Entry 5VYW (X-ray diffraction, 3.10 A resolution); this record covers chains B and C of the 4 polymer chains in the assembly.

Chain B (and C):
Name: Pyruvate carboxylase
Organism: Lactococcus lactis
Notes: EC 6.4.1.1; chain C of this document is another copy of the same molecule, construct and numbering; everything in this record applies to it too
UniProt: A0A089XIW4 (A0A089XIW4_9LACT); residue numbers follow UniProt; this construct covers 1-1137
Chain sequence (1143 residues; each row starts with the number of its first residue; numbers below 1 keep their minus sign (Val-5 is residue -5)):
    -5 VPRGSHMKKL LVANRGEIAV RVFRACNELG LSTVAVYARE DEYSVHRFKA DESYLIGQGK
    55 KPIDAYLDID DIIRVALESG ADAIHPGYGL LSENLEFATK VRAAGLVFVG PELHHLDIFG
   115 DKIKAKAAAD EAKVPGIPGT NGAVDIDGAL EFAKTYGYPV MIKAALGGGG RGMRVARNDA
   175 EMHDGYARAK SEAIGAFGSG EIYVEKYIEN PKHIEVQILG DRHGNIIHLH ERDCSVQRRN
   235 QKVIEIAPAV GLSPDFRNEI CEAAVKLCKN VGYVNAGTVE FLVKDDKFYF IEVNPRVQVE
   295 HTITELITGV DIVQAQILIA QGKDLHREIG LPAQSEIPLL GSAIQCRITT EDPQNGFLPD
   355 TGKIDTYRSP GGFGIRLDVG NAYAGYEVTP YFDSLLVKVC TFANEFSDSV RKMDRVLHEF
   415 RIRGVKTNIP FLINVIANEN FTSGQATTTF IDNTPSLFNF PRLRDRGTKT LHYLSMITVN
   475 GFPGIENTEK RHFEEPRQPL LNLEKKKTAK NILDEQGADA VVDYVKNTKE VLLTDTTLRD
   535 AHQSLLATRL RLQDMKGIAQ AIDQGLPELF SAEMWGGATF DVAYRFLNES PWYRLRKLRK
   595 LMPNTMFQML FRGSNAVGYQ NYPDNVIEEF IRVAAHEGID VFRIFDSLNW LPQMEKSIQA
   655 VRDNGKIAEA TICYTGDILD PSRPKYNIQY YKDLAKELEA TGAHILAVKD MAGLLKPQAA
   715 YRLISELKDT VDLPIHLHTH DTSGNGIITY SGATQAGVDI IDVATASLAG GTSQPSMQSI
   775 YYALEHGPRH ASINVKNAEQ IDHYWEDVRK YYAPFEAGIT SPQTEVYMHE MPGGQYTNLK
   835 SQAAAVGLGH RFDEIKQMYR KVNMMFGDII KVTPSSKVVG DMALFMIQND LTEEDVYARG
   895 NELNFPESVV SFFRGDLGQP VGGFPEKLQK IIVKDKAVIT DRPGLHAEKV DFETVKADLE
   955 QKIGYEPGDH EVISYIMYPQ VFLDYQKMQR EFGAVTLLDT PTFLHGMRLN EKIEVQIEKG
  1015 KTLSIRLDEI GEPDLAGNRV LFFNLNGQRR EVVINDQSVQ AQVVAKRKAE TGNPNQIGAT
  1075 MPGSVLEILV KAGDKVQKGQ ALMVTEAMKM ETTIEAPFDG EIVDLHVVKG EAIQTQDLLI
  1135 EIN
Disordered / not traced: -5 to 0, 131-203, 1053-1137 (chain C: -5 to 0, 130-203, 1053-1137)
Differences from the reference sequence: expression tag (-5 to 0); conflict Ala1055 (Thr in A0A089XIW4)
Bound ions: Mn2+: Asp534, His732, His734
What the authors report for this chain:
  - self-association interface (contacts with another copy of this molecule); pairs are residue here / residue on that copy: Phe1036-Phe1036 (hydrophobic contact), Tyr37
  - mutagenesis - E36K/Y37S/K1006T/S1018I: decreased catalytic activity
  - mutagenesis - E36K/Y37S/K1006T/S1018I: increased catalytic activity on acetyl-CoA
  - mutagenesis - Y715T, G746A: unchanged catalytic activity

Chain B / chain C interface:
Contacting residue pairs (103):
  Arg18(B) with Pro364(C); Gly365(C), hydrogen bond (side chain-backbone); Gly366(C); Arg409(C); Glu413(C), salt bridge
  Asn21(B) with Arg405(C), hydrogen bond (backbone-side chain); Arg409(C)
  Glu22(B) with Arg405(C), hydrogen bond (backbone-side chain); Lys406(C), salt bridge; Arg409(C), salt bridge
  Gly24(B) with Arg405(C)
  Arg33(B) with Glu1008(C), salt bridge
  Tyr37(B) with Lys1006(C); Arg1020(C), hydrogen bond; Asn1038(C); Gly1041(C)
  Arg41(B) with Glu1008(C), salt bridge; Thr1016(C); Ser1018(C), hydrogen bond
  Phe42(B) with Asn1040(C)
  Lys43(B) with Glu413(C), salt bridge
  Ala44(B) with Lys1015(C), hydrogen bond (backbone-side chain)
  Asp45(B) with Lys1015(C)
  Glu46(B) with Lys1013(C); Gly1014(C)
  Ser47(B) with Gly1014(C), hydrogen bond (backbone-backbone)
  Tyr48(B) with Lys1013(C), hydrogen bond (side chain-backbone); Gly1014(C), hydrogen bond (side chain-backbone)
  Glu72(B) with Lys1013(C), hydrogen bond (backbone-side chain)
  Glu299(B) with Phe367(C)
  Leu300(B) with Phe367(C)
  Thr302(B) with Asn398(C)
  Gly303(B) with Phe367(C); Asn398(C), hydrogen bond (backbone-side chain)
  Val304(B) with Phe367(C)
  Asp305(B) with Phe367(C); Lys406(C), salt bridge
  Gln308(B) with Asp402(C), hydrogen bond; Lys406(C), hydrogen bond
  Leu334(B) with Leu334(C), hydrophobic
  Arg362(B) with Tyr377(C)
  Ser363(B) with Ser363(C), hydrogen bond; Tyr377(C)
  Pro364(B) with Arg18(C)
  Gly365(B) with Arg18(C), hydrogen bond (backbone-side chain); Leu371(C)
  Gly366(B) with Arg18(C); Arg370(C); Leu371(C), hydrogen bond (backbone-backbone); Asp372(C)
  Phe367(B) with Glu299(C); Leu300(C), hydrophobic; Gly303(C); Asp305(C); Arg370(C)
  Arg370(B) with Gly366(C); Phe367(C)
  Leu371(B) with Gly365(C); Gly366(C), hydrogen bond (backbone-backbone)
  Asp372(B) with Gly366(C)
  Tyr377(B) with Arg362(C); Gly1041(C), hydrogen bond (side chain-backbone)
  Phe396(B) with Phe396(C), hydrophobic
  Asn398(B) with Gly303(C), hydrogen bond (side chain-backbone)
  Asp402(B) with Gln308(C)
  Arg405(B) with Asn21(C); Glu22(C), hydrogen bond (side chain-backbone)
  Lys406(B) with Glu22(C), salt bridge; Asp305(C), salt bridge; Gln308(C), hydrogen bond
  Arg409(B) with Arg18(C); Glu22(C), salt bridge
  Glu413(B) with Arg18(C), salt bridge; Lys43(C), salt bridge
  Lys1006(B) with Glu36(C), salt bridge; Tyr37(C)
  Glu1008(B) with Arg33(C), salt bridge; Glu36(C); Arg41(C), salt bridge
  Lys1013(B) with Tyr48(C); Glu72(C)
  Gly1014(B) with Glu46(C); Ser47(C), hydrogen bond (backbone-backbone); Tyr48(C)
  Lys1015(B) with Asp45(C)
  Thr1016(B) with Arg41(C)
  Ser1018(B) with Arg41(C), hydrogen bond
  Arg1020(B) with Tyr37(C), hydrogen bond
  Glu1023(B) with Gly1025(C); Glu1026(C), hydrogen bond (side chain-backbone); Phe1036(C)
  Gly1025(B) with Glu1023(C)
  Glu1026(B) with Glu1023(C), hydrogen bond (backbone-side chain)
  Phe1036(B) with Phe1036(C), hydrophobic
  Asn1038(B) with Tyr37(C)
  Asn1040(B) with Phe42(C)
  Arg1043(B) with Ile358(C); Asp359(C), salt bridge; Ala378(C); Gly379(C); Arg1043(C); Glu1045(C), salt bridge
  Glu1045(B) with Arg1043(C), salt bridge
Other interface residues (no listed pair), chain B (63 interface residues in all): Arg15, Leu23, Glu36, Val39, Ile369, Ala378, Gly1041
Other interface residues (no listed pair), chain C (66 interface residues in all): Arg15, Leu23, Gly24, Tyr31, Thr302, Val304, Lys357, Ile369

Overview:
63 residues of chain B face 66 of chain C across their interface, with 26 hydrogen bonds and 18 salt bridges.
Polar pairs include Arg18(B)-Glu413(C), Glu22(B)-Lys406(C) and Glu22(B)-Arg409(C). Asp534(B), His732(B) and
His734(B) coordinate Mn2+. From the paper: E36K/Y37S/K1006T/S1018I of chain B reduce catalytic activity; a
self-association interface involving Tyr37(B) and Phe1036(B); 3 substitutions were tested in all.
Chain B and chain C are both Pyruvate carboxylase (Lactococcus lactis); the structure, Crystal structure of
Lactococcus lactis pyruvate carboxylase, was determined by X-ray diffraction (same publication as 5VYZ and
5VZ0).
